8ZA6 - chains g and n of the 8 polymer chains in the assembly; structure by electron microscopy, 3.43 A resolution.

[Chain g]
Name: T-cell surface glycoprotein CD3 gamma chain
Source organism: Homo sapiens
Reference sequence: P09693 (CD3G_HUMAN); residue numbers follow UniProt; this construct covers 1-182
Amino-acid sequence (182 residues; numbered 1 to 182; the number before each row is that of its first residue):
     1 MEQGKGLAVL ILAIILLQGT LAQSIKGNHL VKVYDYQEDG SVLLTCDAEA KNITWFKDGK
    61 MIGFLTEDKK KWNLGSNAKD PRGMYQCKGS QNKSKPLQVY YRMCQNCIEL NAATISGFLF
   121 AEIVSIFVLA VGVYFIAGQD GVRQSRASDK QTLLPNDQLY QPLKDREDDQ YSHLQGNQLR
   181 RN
Unresolved in the structure: 1-25, 139-182
Cystine bridges: C46-C87, C104-C107
Curated features (UniProtKB/Swiss-Prot):
  - motif: L153, L154 (Di-leucine motif)
  - modified residue (Phosphoserine): S145, S148
  - glycosylation (N-linked (GlcNAc...) asparagine): N52, N92
  - mutagenesis: L153 (L153A: Abolishes lysosomal targeting; L153I: Diminished but persistent lysosomal targeting), L154 (L154A: Abolishes lysosomal targeting; L154A: Diminished but persistent lysosomal targeting; L154I: No effect), Y160 (Y160A: Abolishes lysosomal targeting), L163 (L163A: Abolishes lysosomal targeting)

[Chain n]
Name: CD3
Source organism: Homo sapiens
Amino-acid sequence (328 residues; numbered 1 to 328; the number before each row is that of its first residue):
     1 MRVALVVLLA FLSPASQKSS NLEGGTKSVT RPTRSSAEIT CDLTVINAFY IHWYLHQEGK
    61 APQRLLYYDV SNSKDVLESG LSPGKYYTHT PRRWSWILIL RNLIENDSGV YYCATWDRGN
   121 PKTHYYKKLF GSGTTLVVTD KQLDADVSPK PTIFLPSIAE TKLQKAGTYL CLLEKFFPDV
   181 IKIHWQEKKS NTILGSQEGN TMKTNDTYMK FSWLTVPEES LDKEHRCIVR HENNKNGVDG
   241 EIIFPPIKTD VITMDPKDNA SKDANDVITM DPKDNWSKDA NDTLLLQLTN TSAYYTYLLL
   301 LLKSVVYFAI ITCCLLRRTA FCCNGEKS
Unresolved in the structure: 1-277, 321-328

[How chain g and chain n interact]
Pairs across the interface (8):
  Q105(g) - Q287(n)
  C107(g) - L288(n)  hydrophobic
  C107(g) - T291(n)
  I108(g) - T291(n)
  E122(g) - K303(n)  salt bridge
  S125(g) - L300(n)
  L129(g) - Y307(n)  hydrophobic
  I136(g) - Y307(n)
Also at the interface, not in a pair above, chain g (12 interface residues in all): E109, T114, F118, A121, I126
Also at the interface, not in a pair above, chain n (11 interface residues in all): S292, Y295, T296, L299, I311

[Overview]
Chain g and chain n form an interface of 12 and 11 residues respectively, with 1 salt bridge. The salt-bridged
pair is E122(g)-K303(n). UniProt lists 4 mutagenesis sites on chain g.
Here chain g is T-cell surface glycoprotein CD3 gamma chain and chain n is CD3, both from Homo sapiens. Entry
8ZA6 (Cryo-EM structure of the gdTCR-CD3 complex) was determined by electron microscopy (same publication as
8ZA9, 8ZAA, 8ZD4 and 9II6).
